8FY5 - chains A and B of the 4 polymer chains in the assembly; structure by electron microscopy, 3.50 A resolution.

Chain A (and B):
Protein: Endosomal/lysosomal potassium channel TMEM175
Source organism: Homo sapiens
Notes: chain B of this document is another copy of the same molecule, construct and numbering; everything in this record applies to it too
UniProt: Q9BSA9 (TM175_HUMAN); residue numbers follow UniProt; this construct covers 1-504
Sequence (504 residues; numbered 1 to 504; the number before each row is that of its first residue):
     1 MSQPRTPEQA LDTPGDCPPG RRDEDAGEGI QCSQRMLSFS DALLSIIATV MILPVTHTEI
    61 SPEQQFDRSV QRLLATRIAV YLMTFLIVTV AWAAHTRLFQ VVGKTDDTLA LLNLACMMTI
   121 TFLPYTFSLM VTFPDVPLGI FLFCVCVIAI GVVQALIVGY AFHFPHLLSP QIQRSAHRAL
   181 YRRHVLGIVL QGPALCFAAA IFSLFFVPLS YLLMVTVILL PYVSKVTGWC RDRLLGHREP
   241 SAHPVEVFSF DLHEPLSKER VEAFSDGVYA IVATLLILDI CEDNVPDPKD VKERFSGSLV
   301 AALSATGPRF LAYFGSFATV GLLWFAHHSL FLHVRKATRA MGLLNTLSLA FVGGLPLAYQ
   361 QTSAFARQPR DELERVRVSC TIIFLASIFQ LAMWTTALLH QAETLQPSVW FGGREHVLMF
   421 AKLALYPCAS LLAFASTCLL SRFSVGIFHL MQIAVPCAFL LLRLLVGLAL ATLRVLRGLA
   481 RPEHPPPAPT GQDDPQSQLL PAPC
Unresolved in the structure: 1-29, 191-250, 477-504
UniProt features mapped onto this chain:
  - region: Thr58 to Glu63 (Short helix H1-1), Gln65 to Gln71 (Short helix H2-1), Pro288 to Ser296 (Short helix H1-2), Ser298 to Ser304 (Short helix H2-2)
  - motif: Arg35 to Asp41 (RxxxFSD motif 1), Arg260 to Asp266 (RxxxFSD motif 2)
  - site: Ile46 (Hydrophobic filter residue 1-1), Val50 (Hydrophobic filter residue 2-1), Leu53 (Hydrophobic filter residue 3-1), Ile271 (Hydrophobic filter residue 1-2), Leu275 (Hydrophobic filter residue 2-2), Leu278 (Hydrophobic filter residue 3-2)
  - modified residue: Thr6 (Phosphothreonine)
  - natural variant: Gln65 (Q65P: Associated with decreased risk for Parkinson disease), Met393 (M393T: Associated with increased risk for Parkinson disease)
  - mutagenesis: Arg35 (R35A: Impaired potassium channel activity), Ser38 (S38A: Does not affect proton and potassium channel activity), Phe39 (F39V: Impaired potassium channel activity), Ser40 (S40A: Impaired potassium channel activity), Asp41 (D41A: Abolished proton permeability without altering potassium permeability; D41E/N: Impaired potassium channel activity), Ser45 to Thr49 (Decreased selectivity for potassium ion; when associated with A-274), Ser45 (S45A: Reduced potassium channel activity without altering proton channel activity; S45T: Decreased selectivity for potassium ion), Ile46 (I46A/V: Decreased channel activity; I46M: Abolished proton and potassium channel activity; when associated with M-271; I46N: Impaired selectivity; can conduct both K(+) and Na(+) ...), Thr49 (T49A: Decreased selectivity for potassium ion; T49V: Abolished potassium channel activity and decreased proton channel activity), Val50 (V50A: Does not affect selectivity; when associated with A-275), Leu53 (L53A: Does not affect selectivity; when associated with A-278), Ser241 (S241A: Reduced channel activation, probably caused by decreased interaction with AKT1; when associated with A-338), 15 further mutagenesis entries in UniProt

Chain A / chain B interface:
Contacting residue pairs (119; chain A residue first):
  Gln31(A) - Leu332(B)
  Arg35(A) - Glu262(B)  salt bridge
  Arg35(A) - Ser265(B)
  Arg35(A) - Asp266(B)  salt bridge
  Arg35(A) - Trp324(B)
  Arg35(A) - His327(B)  hydrogen bond
  Arg35(A) - His328(B)
  Arg35(A) - Phe331(B)
  Met36(A) - Trp324(B)  hydrophobic
  Phe39(A) - Asp266(B)
  Phe39(A) - Tyr269(B)  hydrophobic
  Phe39(A) - Ala270(B)
  Phe39(A) - Trp324(B)  hydrophobic
  Ala42(A) - Ala270(B)  hydrophobic
  Leu43(A) - Ala270(B)
  Leu43(A) - Thr274(B)
  Ile46(A) - Ala270(B)
  Ile46(A) - Ile271(B)
  Ile46(A) - Thr274(B)
  Ile46(A) - Leu278(B)  hydrophobic
  Ile47(A) - Thr274(B)
  Val50(A) - Leu278(B)  hydrophobic
  Val50(A) - Cys281(B)  hydrophobic
  Met51(A) - Cys281(B)  hydrophobic
  Pro54(A) - Glu282(B)
  His57(A) - Glu282(B)  salt bridge
  Asp107(A) - Phe325(B)
  Asp107(A) - Lys422(B)  salt bridge
  Asp107(A) - Arg463(B)  salt bridge
  Thr108(A) - Leu460(B)
  Ala110(A) - Phe325(B)  hydrophobic
  Leu111(A) - Leu322(B)  hydrophobic
  Leu111(A) - Phe459(B)
  Leu111(A) - Leu460(B)  hydrophobic
  Leu114(A) - Phe317(B)
  Leu114(A) - Gly321(B)
  Met118(A) - Phe314(B)  hydrophobic
  Met118(A) - Phe317(B)  hydrophobic
  Thr121(A) - Ile277(B)
  Thr121(A) - Tyr313(B)  hydrogen bond
  Thr121(A) - Phe317(B)
  Phe122(A) - Tyr313(B)  hydrophobic
  Phe122(A) - Phe314(B)  hydrophobic
  Tyr125(A) - Ile280(B)  hydrophobic
  Tyr125(A) - Cys281(B)  hydrophobic
  Tyr125(A) - Asn284(B)  hydrogen bond (side chain-backbone)
  Tyr125(A) - Val285(B)  hydrophobic
  Tyr125(A) - Pro286(B)
  Tyr125(A) - Phe310(B)  hydrophobic
  Ser128(A) - Val285(B)
  Leu129(A) - Pro286(B)
  Thr132(A) - Pro286(B)
  Thr132(A) - Pro288(B)
  Phe133(A) - Pro286(B)
  Phe133(A) - Asp287(B)
  Phe133(A) - Pro288(B)  hydrophobic
  Phe133(A) - Val291(B)  hydrophobic
  Phe133(A) - Leu299(B)  hydrophobic
  Val136(A) - Leu299(B)  hydrophobic
  Leu142(A) - Leu303(B)  hydrophobic
  Glu262(A) - Arg35(B)  salt bridge
  Ser265(A) - Arg35(B)
  Asp266(A) - Arg35(B)  salt bridge
  Asp266(A) - Phe39(B)
  Tyr269(A) - Phe39(B)  hydrophobic
  Ala270(A) - Phe39(B)
  Ala270(A) - Ala42(B)  hydrophobic
  Ala270(A) - Leu43(B)
  Ala270(A) - Ile46(B)
  Ile271(A) - Ile46(B)  hydrophobic
  Thr274(A) - Leu43(B)
  Thr274(A) - Ile46(B)
  Thr274(A) - Ile47(B)
  Leu278(A) - Ile46(B)  hydrophobic
  Leu278(A) - Val50(B)  hydrophobic
  Ile280(A) - Tyr125(B)  hydrophobic
  Cys281(A) - Val50(B)  hydrophobic
  Cys281(A) - Met51(B)  hydrophobic
  Cys281(A) - Tyr125(B)  hydrophobic
  Glu282(A) - His57(B)  salt bridge
  Asn284(A) - Tyr125(B)  hydrogen bond (backbone-side chain)
  Val285(A) - Tyr125(B)  hydrophobic
  Val285(A) - Ser128(B)
  Pro286(A) - Tyr125(B)
  Pro286(A) - Leu129(B)
  Pro286(A) - Thr132(B)
  Pro286(A) - Phe133(B)
  Asp287(A) - Phe133(B)
  Pro288(A) - Thr132(B)
  Pro288(A) - Phe133(B)  hydrophobic
  Val291(A) - Phe133(B)  hydrophobic
  Leu299(A) - Phe133(B)  hydrophobic
  Leu299(A) - Val136(B)  hydrophobic
  Leu303(A) - Leu142(B)  hydrophobic
  Phe310(A) - Phe122(B)  hydrophobic
  Phe310(A) - Tyr125(B)  hydrophobic
  Tyr313(A) - Thr121(B)  hydrogen bond
  Tyr313(A) - Phe122(B)  hydrophobic
  Phe314(A) - Met118(B)  hydrophobic
  Phe314(A) - Phe122(B)  hydrophobic
  Phe317(A) - Leu114(B)
  Phe317(A) - Met118(B)  hydrophobic
  Phe317(A) - Thr121(B)
  Gly321(A) - Leu114(B)
  Leu322(A) - Leu111(B)  hydrophobic
  Trp324(A) - Arg35(B)
  Trp324(A) - Met36(B)  hydrophobic
  Trp324(A) - Phe39(B)  hydrophobic
  Phe325(A) - Asp107(B)
  Phe325(A) - Ala110(B)  hydrophobic
  His327(A) - Arg35(B)  hydrogen bond
  His328(A) - Arg35(B)
  Phe331(A) - Arg35(B)
  Leu332(A) - Gln31(B)
  Lys422(A) - Asp107(B)  salt bridge
  Phe459(A) - Leu111(B)
  Leu460(A) - Thr108(B)
  Leu460(A) - Leu111(B)  hydrophobic
  Arg463(A) - Asp107(B)  salt bridge
Interface residues without a listed pair, chain A (73 interface residues in all): Cys32, Ser38, Leu53, Met117, Pro124, Leu138, Ile277, Val300, Thr306, Gln406, Pro456
Interface residues without a listed pair, chain B (72 interface residues in all): Cys32, Ser38, Leu53, Pro54, Met117, Pro124, Leu138, Val300, Gln406, Pro456

Overview:
The interface between chain A and chain B involves 73 residues on one side and 72 on the other; the contacts
include 6 hydrogen bonds and 10 salt bridges. Among the polar pairs are Arg35(A)-Glu262(B), Arg35(A)-Asp266(B)
and His57(A)-Glu282(B).
Chain A and chain B are both Endosomal/lysosomal potassium channel TMEM175 (Homo sapiens); the structure,
Human TMEM175-LAMP1 full-length complex, was determined by electron microscopy (same publication as 8FYF).
